4MTD - chains A and Z of the 6 polymer chains in the assembly; structure by X-ray diffraction, 2.50 A resolution.

# Chain A
Protein: Zinc uptake regulation protein
Source organism: Escherichia coli
Reference sequence: P0AC51 (ZUR_ECOLI); residues 1-171 here = UniProt positions 1-171
Sequence (171 residues; numbered 1 to 171; the number before each row is that of its first residue):
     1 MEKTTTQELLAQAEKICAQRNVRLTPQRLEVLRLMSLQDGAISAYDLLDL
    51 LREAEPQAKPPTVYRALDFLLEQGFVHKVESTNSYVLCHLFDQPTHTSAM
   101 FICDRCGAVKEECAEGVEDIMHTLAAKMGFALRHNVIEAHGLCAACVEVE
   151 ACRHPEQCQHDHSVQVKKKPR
Not modelled in the structure: 1-3, 153-171
Ion coordination: Zn2+ site 1: His-77, Cys-88, His-96, Glu-111; Zn2+ site 2: Cys-103, Cys-106, Cys-143, Cys-146
Reported in the primary citation:
  - Zn2+ coordination: His-77, Cys-88, His-96, Cys-103, Cys-106, Glu-111, Cys-143, Cys-146
  - mutagenesis - C88S, C103S: abolished binding to znuABC operator DNA
  - mutagenesis - C103S: abolished binding to Zn2+
  - mutagenesis - C88S: decreased binding to Zn2+
  - binding site for znuABC operator DNA: Arg-23, Thr-25, Gln-27, Arg-28, Ala-44 to Glu-72
  - specificity-determining residues: Tyr-45 (by similarity / conservation)
  - self-association interface (contacts with another copy of this molecule); pairs are residue here / residue on that copy: Asp-49/Arg-52 (salt bridge)
  - mutagenesis - D49A, R52A: unchanged binding to Zn2+
  - mutagenesis - R52A (K_d2_ = 220 nM): decreased binding to znuABC operator DNA

# Chain Z
Molecule: znuABC operator DNA
Sequence (33 nucleotides; each row starts with the number of its first residue):
     1 TAGTCATGAAATGTTATAATATCACACTTCTCA

# Interface between chain A and chain Z
Contacting residue pairs (16; chain A residue first):
  Arg-23(A) / DA10(Z)  phosphate contact
  Arg-23(A) / DA11(Z)  sugar contact
  Thr-25(A) / DA11(Z)  phosphate contact
  Thr-25(A) / DT12(Z)  hydrogen bond to the phosphate
  Gln-27(A) / DT12(Z)  phosphate contact
  Gln-27(A) / DG13(Z)  hydrogen bond to the phosphate
  Arg-28(A) / DA11(Z)  salt bridge to the phosphate
  Arg-28(A) / DT12(Z)  salt bridge to the phosphate
  Gln-57(A) / DG13(Z)  hydrogen bond to the phosphate
  Lys-59(A) / DT15(Z)  base contact
  Pro-61(A) / DT14(Z)  base contact
  Pro-61(A) / DT15(Z)  base contact
  Arg-65(A) / DA11(Z)  sugar contact
  Arg-65(A) / DT12(Z)  salt bridge to the phosphate
  Arg-65(A) / DG13(Z)  hydrogen bond to the base
  Arg-65(A) / DT14(Z)  hydrogen bond to the base
Interface residues without a listed pair, chain A (9 interface residues in all): Thr-62

# Summary
Chain A and chain Z form an interface of 9 and 6 residues respectively, with 5 hydrogen bonds and 3 salt
bridges. Polar contacts include Arg-65(A)/DG13(Z), Arg-65(A)/DT14(Z) and Thr-25(A)/DT12(Z). The paper reports
a binding site for znuABC operator DNA at Arg-23(A), Thr-25(A) and Gln-27(A) among others; C88S and C103S of
chain A abolish binding to znuABC operator DNA; 4 substitutions were tested in all.
Here chain A is Zinc uptake regulation protein (Escherichia coli) and chain Z is znuABC operator DNA. Entry
4MTD (Zinc Uptake Regulator Complexed With Zinc AND DNA) was determined by X-ray diffraction, deposited
together with 4MTE.
